7JY9 - chains E and S of the 12 polymer chains in the assembly; structure by electron microscopy, 2.70 A resolution.

[Chain E]
Molecule: Protein RecA
Organism: Escherichia coli
Reference sequence: A0A376NU07 (A0A376NU07_ECOLX); residues 0-333 here correspond to UniProt positions 1-334 (UniProt number = residue number + 1)
Amino-acid sequence (334 residues; row label = number of the first residue in the row; numbering starts at 0):
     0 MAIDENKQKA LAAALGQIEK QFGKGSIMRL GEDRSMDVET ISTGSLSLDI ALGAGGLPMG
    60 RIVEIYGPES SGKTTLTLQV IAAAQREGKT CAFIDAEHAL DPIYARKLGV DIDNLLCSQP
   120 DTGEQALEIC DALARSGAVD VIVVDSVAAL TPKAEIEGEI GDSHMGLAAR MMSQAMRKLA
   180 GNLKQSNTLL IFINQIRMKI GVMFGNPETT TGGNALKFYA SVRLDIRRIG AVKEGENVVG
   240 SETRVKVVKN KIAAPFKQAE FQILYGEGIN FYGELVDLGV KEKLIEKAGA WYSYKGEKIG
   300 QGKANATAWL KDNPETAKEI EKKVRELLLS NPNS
Not modelled in the structure: 0
Bound ions: Mg2+: Thr73 (together with ATP-gamma-S)
Small-molecule neighbours:
  - ATP-gamma-S (AGS; phosphothiophosphoric acid-adenylate ester), molecule 1: Pro67, Glu68, Ser69, Ser70, Gly71, Lys72, Thr73, Thr74, Glu96, Asp100, Tyr103, Ser240, Tyr264
  - ATP-gamma-S (AGS), molecule 2: Lys216, Phe217, Lys248, Asn249, Lys250, Ile251, Ala252, Ala253, Pro254, Phe255
Reported in the primary citation:
  - binding site for the 45-nt DNA strand: Met202, Phe203, Gly204, Asn205, Pro206, Glu207, Arg226 to Lys232, Trp290, Lys297 to Lys302
  - mutagenesis - K286N, K302N: decreased binding to dsDNA (citing earlier work)
  - binding site for the 45-nt DNA strand: Met202, Lys232, Lys286 to Trp290, Lys297 to Lys302

[Chain S]
Molecule: 27-nt DNA strand
Sequence (27 nucleotides; each row starts with the number of its first residue):
     1 CCCCCCCCCC CCCCAAAAAA AAAAACC

[Interface between chain E and chain S]
Pairs across the interface (19):
  Met164(E) with DC12(S), base contact
  Gly165(E) with DC12(S), base contact
  Ala168(E) with DC12(S), phosphate contact; DC13(S), phosphate contact
  Arg169(E) with DC11(S), phosphate contact; DC12(S), hydrogen bond to the base
  Ser172(E) with DC12(S), hydrogen bond to the phosphate
  Arg176(E) with DC12(S), salt bridge to the phosphate
  Arg196(E) with DA15(S), sugar contact; DA16(S), phosphate contact
  Met197(E) with DA15(S), base contact; DA16(S), hydrogen bond to the phosphate
  Lys198(E) with DA15(S), base contact
  Ile199(E) with DA15(S), hydrogen bond to the base; DA16(S), base contact
  Gly211(E) with DC14(S), phosphate contact
  Gly212(E) with DC13(S), phosphate contact; DC14(S), hydrogen bond to the phosphate
  Asn213(E) with DC13(S), hydrogen bond to the phosphate
Interface residues without a listed pair, chain E (15 interface residues in all): Gly200, Thr210

[Overview]
Chain E and chain S form an interface of 15 and 6 residues respectively; the contacts include 6 hydrogen bonds
and 1 salt bridge. Polar pairs include Arg169(E)-DC12(S), Ile199(E)-DA15(S) and Ser172(E)-DC12(S). The paper
reports a binding site for the 45-nt DNA strand at Met202(E), Phe203(E) and Gly204(E) among others; K286N and
K302N of chain E reduce binding to dsDNA.
Chain E is Protein RecA (Escherichia coli) and chain S is a 27-nt DNA strand; the structure, Structure of a 9
base pair RecA-D loop complex, was determined by electron microscopy, deposited together with 7JY6, 7JY7 and
7JY8.
